PDB entry 8G7C | electron microscopy, 4.10 A resolution (low resolution: residue-level contacts below are approximate; hydrogen-bond / salt-bridge calls are withheld) | chains D and G of the 6 polymer chains in the assembly

== Chain D ==
Molecule: Spike glycoprotein
Source organism: Severe acute respiratory syndrome coronavirus 2
UniProt: P0DTC2 (SPIKE_SARS2); residue numbers follow UniProt; this construct covers 14-1211
Amino-acid sequence (1234 residues; numbered 14 to 1247; the number before each row is that of its first residue):
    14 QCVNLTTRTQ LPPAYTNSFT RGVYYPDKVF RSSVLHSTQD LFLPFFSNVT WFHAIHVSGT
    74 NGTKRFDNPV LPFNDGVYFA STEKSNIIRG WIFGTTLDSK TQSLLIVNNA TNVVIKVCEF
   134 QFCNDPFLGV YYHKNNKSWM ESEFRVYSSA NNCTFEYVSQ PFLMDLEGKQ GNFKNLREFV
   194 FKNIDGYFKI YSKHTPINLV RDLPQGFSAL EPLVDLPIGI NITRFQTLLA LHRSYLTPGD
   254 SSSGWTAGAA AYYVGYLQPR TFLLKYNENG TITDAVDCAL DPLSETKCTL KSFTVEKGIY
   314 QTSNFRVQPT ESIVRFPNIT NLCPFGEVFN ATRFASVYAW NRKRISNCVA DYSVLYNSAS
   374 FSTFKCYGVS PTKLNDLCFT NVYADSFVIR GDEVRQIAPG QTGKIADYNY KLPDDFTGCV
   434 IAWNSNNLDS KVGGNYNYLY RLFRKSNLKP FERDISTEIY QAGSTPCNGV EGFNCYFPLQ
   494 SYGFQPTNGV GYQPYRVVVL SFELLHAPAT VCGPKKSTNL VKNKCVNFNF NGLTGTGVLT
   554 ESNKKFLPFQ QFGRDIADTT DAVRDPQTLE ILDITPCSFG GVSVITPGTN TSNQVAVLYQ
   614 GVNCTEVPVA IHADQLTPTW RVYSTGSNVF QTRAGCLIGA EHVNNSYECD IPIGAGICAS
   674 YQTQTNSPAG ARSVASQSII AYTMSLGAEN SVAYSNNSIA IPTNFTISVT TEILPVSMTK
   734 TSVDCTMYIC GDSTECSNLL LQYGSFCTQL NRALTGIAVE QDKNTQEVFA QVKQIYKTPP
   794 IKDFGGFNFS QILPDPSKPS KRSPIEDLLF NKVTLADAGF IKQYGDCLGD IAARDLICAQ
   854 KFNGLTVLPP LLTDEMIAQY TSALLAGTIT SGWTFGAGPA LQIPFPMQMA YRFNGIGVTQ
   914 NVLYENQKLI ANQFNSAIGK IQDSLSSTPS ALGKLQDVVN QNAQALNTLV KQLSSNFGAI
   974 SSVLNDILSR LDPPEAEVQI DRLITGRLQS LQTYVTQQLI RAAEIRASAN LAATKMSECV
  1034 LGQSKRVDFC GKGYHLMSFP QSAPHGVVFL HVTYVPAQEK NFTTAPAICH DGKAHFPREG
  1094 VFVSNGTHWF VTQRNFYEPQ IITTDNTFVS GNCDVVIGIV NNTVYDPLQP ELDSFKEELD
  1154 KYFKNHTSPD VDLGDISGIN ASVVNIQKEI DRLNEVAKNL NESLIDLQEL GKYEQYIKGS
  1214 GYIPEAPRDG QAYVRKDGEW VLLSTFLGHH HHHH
Not modelled in the structure: 181-183, 621-1247
Sequence notes: conflict Gly614 (Asp in P0DTC2), Ala682 (Arg in P0DTC2), Gly683 (Arg in P0DTC2), Pro817 (Phe in P0DTC2), Pro892 (Ala in P0DTC2), Pro899 (Ala in P0DTC2), Pro942 (Ala in P0DTC2), Pro986 (Lys in P0DTC2), Pro987 (Val in P0DTC2); expression tag (1212-1247)
UniProt features mapped onto this chain:
  - region: Asn280 to Cys301 (Putative superantigen), Arg403 to Asp405 (Integrin-binding motif), Asn448 to Phe456 (Immunodominant HLA epitope recognized by the CD8+), Pro681, Ala684 (Putative superantigen), Ser816 to Tyr837 (Fusion peptide 1), Lys835 to Phe855 (Fusion peptide 2), Asp1163 to Glu1202 (Heptad repeat 2)
  - site (Cleavage): Arg685, Ser686, Arg815, Ser816
  - glycosylation: Asn17 (N-linked (GlcNAc...) (complex) asparagine), Asn61 (N-linked (GlcNAc...) (hybrid) asparagine), Asn74 (N-linked (GlcNAc...) (complex) asparagine), Asn122 (N-linked (GlcNAc...) (hybrid) asparagine), Asn149 (N-linked (GlcNAc...) (complex) asparagine), Asn165 (N-linked (GlcNAc...) (complex) asparagine), Asn234 (N-linked (GlcNAc...) (high mannose) asparagine), Asn282 (N-linked (GlcNAc...) (complex) asparagine), Thr323 (O-linked (GalNAc) threonine), Ser325 (O-linked (HexNAc...) serine), Asn331 (N-linked (GlcNAc...) (complex) asparagine), Asn343 (N-linked (GlcNAc...) (complex) asparagine), Asn603 (N-linked (GlcNAc...) (hybrid) asparagine), Asn616 (N-linked (GlcNAc...) (complex) asparagine), Asn657 (N-linked (GlcNAc...) (complex) asparagine), Thr676 (O-linked (GlcNAc...) threonine), Thr678 (O-linked (GlcNAc...) threonine), Asn709 (N-linked (GlcNAc...) (high mannose) asparagine), Asn717 (N-linked (GlcNAc...) (hybrid) asparagine), Asn801 (N-linked (GlcNAc...) (hybrid) asparagine) and 6 more in UniProt
  - natural variant: Leu18 (L18F: In strain: Beta/B.1.351, Gamma/P.1 and 1 more), Thr19 (T19I: In strain: Omicron/BQ.1.1, Omicron/XBB.1.5 and 1 more; T19R: In strain: Delta/B.1.617.2, Omicron/BA.2 and 4 more), Thr20 (T20N: In strain: Gamma/P.1), Leu24 to Ala27 (sequence variant, change not given here; In strain: Omicron/BA.2, Omicron/BA.2.12.1 and 6 more), Pro26 (P26S: In strain: Gamma/P.1), Gln52 (Q52H: In strain: Omicron/EG.5.1), Ala67 (A67V: In strain: Eta/B.1.525, Omicron/BA.1), His69 to Val70 (deletion: In strain: Alpha/B.1.1.7, Eta/B.1.525 and 5 more), Gly75 (G75V: In strain: Lambda/C.37), Thr76 (T76I: In strain: Lambda/C.37), Asp80 (D80A: In strain: Beta/B.1.351), Val83 (V83A: In strain: Omicron/XBB.1.5, Omicron/EG.5.1), 80 further natural variant entries in UniProt
  - mutagenesis: His69 to Val70 (Increased incorporation of cleaved spike into virions), Asn121 (N121Q: Partial loss of biliverdin affinity), Arg190 (R190K: Partial loss of biliverdin affinity), Asn234 (N234Q: Increased resistance to neutralizing antibodies), Asn331 (N331Q: Reduced viral infectivity), Asn343 (N343Q: Reduced viral infectivity), Leu452 (L452R: Increased resistance to neutralizing antibodies. Decreases HLA binding to NF9 epitope. Increased binding affinity to human ACE2), Tyr453 (Y453F: Decreased HLA binding to NF9 epitope. Increased binding affinity to human ACE2), Ala475 (A475V: Increased resistance to neutralizing antibodies), Val483 (V483A: Increased resistance to neutralizing antibodies), Glu484 (E484D: Increased replication in human TMEM106B overexpressing cells), Phe490 (F490L: Increased resistance to neutralizing antibodies and human covalescent sera neutralization), 11 further mutagenesis entries in UniProt
Disulfide bonds: Cys15-Cys136, Cys131-Cys166, Cys291-Cys301, Cys379-Cys432, Cys391-Cys525, Cys480-Cys488, Cys538-Cys590
Covalent attachments: N-acetylglucosamine (NAG) linked to Asn61, Asn282, Asn616

== Chain G ==
Molecule: Nanosota-4
Source organism: Vicugna pacos
Amino-acid sequence (148 residues; row label = number of the first residue in the row):
     1 QVQLQESGGG LVQPGGSLRL SCAASGFTLD YYAIGWFRQA PGKEREGVSC ISSSGGRTNY
    61 ADSVKGRFTI SRDNTKNTVY LQMNSLKPED TAVYYCAAWE ASRWYCPLQF SADFSSWGQG
   121 TQVTVSSGGQ HHHHHHGAYP YDVPDYAS
Not modelled in the structure: 128-148
Disulfide bonds: Cys22-Cys96

== Chain D / chain G interface ==
Residue-residue contacts (21):
  Ser371(D) - Trp104(G)
  Ala372(D) - Glu100(G)
  Ala372(D) - Ala101(G)
  Ala372(D) - Ser102(G)
  Ala372(D) - Arg103(G)
  Ser373(D) - Ala101(G)
  Ser373(D) - Ser102(G)
  Phe374(D) - Glu100(G)
  Phe374(D) - Ala101(G)
  Ser375(D) - Glu100(G)
  Ser375(D) - Asp113(G)
  Thr376(D) - Ser115(G)
  Phe377(D) - Tyr31(G)
  Phe377(D) - Glu100(G)
  Asp405(D) - Trp117(G)
  Arg408(D) - Ser116(G)
  Arg408(D) - Trp117(G)
  Trp436(D) - Ser102(G)
  Asn437(D) - Asp113(G)
  Val503(D) - Phe114(G)
  Tyr508(D) - Asp113(G)
Also at the interface, not in a pair above, chain D (17 interface residues in all): Tyr369, Asn370, Gly404, Asn440
Also at the interface, not in a pair above, chain G (13 interface residues in all): Tyr32, Ala112

== Overview ==
17 residues of chain D face 13 of chain G across their interface. N-acetylglucosamine is covalently linked to
Asn61(D), Asn282(D) and Asn616(D). UniProt lists 23 mutagenesis sites on chain D.
Here chain D is Spike glycoprotein (Severe acute respiratory syndrome coronavirus 2) and chain G is Nanosota-4
(Vicugna pacos). Entry 8G7C (local refinement of SARS-CoV-2 spike/Nb4 complex with 2 RBDs up and 3 Nb4 bound)
was determined by electron microscopy.
